Entry 6L53 (electron microscopy, 3.63 A resolution); this record covers chain A.

# Chain A
Molecule: Serine/threonine-protein kinase SMG1
Source organism: Homo sapiens
Notes: EC 2.7.11.1
UniProtKB: Q96Q15 (SMG1_HUMAN); numbering as in UniProt (aligned over 1-3661)
Chain sequence (3661 residues; each row starts with the number of its first residue):
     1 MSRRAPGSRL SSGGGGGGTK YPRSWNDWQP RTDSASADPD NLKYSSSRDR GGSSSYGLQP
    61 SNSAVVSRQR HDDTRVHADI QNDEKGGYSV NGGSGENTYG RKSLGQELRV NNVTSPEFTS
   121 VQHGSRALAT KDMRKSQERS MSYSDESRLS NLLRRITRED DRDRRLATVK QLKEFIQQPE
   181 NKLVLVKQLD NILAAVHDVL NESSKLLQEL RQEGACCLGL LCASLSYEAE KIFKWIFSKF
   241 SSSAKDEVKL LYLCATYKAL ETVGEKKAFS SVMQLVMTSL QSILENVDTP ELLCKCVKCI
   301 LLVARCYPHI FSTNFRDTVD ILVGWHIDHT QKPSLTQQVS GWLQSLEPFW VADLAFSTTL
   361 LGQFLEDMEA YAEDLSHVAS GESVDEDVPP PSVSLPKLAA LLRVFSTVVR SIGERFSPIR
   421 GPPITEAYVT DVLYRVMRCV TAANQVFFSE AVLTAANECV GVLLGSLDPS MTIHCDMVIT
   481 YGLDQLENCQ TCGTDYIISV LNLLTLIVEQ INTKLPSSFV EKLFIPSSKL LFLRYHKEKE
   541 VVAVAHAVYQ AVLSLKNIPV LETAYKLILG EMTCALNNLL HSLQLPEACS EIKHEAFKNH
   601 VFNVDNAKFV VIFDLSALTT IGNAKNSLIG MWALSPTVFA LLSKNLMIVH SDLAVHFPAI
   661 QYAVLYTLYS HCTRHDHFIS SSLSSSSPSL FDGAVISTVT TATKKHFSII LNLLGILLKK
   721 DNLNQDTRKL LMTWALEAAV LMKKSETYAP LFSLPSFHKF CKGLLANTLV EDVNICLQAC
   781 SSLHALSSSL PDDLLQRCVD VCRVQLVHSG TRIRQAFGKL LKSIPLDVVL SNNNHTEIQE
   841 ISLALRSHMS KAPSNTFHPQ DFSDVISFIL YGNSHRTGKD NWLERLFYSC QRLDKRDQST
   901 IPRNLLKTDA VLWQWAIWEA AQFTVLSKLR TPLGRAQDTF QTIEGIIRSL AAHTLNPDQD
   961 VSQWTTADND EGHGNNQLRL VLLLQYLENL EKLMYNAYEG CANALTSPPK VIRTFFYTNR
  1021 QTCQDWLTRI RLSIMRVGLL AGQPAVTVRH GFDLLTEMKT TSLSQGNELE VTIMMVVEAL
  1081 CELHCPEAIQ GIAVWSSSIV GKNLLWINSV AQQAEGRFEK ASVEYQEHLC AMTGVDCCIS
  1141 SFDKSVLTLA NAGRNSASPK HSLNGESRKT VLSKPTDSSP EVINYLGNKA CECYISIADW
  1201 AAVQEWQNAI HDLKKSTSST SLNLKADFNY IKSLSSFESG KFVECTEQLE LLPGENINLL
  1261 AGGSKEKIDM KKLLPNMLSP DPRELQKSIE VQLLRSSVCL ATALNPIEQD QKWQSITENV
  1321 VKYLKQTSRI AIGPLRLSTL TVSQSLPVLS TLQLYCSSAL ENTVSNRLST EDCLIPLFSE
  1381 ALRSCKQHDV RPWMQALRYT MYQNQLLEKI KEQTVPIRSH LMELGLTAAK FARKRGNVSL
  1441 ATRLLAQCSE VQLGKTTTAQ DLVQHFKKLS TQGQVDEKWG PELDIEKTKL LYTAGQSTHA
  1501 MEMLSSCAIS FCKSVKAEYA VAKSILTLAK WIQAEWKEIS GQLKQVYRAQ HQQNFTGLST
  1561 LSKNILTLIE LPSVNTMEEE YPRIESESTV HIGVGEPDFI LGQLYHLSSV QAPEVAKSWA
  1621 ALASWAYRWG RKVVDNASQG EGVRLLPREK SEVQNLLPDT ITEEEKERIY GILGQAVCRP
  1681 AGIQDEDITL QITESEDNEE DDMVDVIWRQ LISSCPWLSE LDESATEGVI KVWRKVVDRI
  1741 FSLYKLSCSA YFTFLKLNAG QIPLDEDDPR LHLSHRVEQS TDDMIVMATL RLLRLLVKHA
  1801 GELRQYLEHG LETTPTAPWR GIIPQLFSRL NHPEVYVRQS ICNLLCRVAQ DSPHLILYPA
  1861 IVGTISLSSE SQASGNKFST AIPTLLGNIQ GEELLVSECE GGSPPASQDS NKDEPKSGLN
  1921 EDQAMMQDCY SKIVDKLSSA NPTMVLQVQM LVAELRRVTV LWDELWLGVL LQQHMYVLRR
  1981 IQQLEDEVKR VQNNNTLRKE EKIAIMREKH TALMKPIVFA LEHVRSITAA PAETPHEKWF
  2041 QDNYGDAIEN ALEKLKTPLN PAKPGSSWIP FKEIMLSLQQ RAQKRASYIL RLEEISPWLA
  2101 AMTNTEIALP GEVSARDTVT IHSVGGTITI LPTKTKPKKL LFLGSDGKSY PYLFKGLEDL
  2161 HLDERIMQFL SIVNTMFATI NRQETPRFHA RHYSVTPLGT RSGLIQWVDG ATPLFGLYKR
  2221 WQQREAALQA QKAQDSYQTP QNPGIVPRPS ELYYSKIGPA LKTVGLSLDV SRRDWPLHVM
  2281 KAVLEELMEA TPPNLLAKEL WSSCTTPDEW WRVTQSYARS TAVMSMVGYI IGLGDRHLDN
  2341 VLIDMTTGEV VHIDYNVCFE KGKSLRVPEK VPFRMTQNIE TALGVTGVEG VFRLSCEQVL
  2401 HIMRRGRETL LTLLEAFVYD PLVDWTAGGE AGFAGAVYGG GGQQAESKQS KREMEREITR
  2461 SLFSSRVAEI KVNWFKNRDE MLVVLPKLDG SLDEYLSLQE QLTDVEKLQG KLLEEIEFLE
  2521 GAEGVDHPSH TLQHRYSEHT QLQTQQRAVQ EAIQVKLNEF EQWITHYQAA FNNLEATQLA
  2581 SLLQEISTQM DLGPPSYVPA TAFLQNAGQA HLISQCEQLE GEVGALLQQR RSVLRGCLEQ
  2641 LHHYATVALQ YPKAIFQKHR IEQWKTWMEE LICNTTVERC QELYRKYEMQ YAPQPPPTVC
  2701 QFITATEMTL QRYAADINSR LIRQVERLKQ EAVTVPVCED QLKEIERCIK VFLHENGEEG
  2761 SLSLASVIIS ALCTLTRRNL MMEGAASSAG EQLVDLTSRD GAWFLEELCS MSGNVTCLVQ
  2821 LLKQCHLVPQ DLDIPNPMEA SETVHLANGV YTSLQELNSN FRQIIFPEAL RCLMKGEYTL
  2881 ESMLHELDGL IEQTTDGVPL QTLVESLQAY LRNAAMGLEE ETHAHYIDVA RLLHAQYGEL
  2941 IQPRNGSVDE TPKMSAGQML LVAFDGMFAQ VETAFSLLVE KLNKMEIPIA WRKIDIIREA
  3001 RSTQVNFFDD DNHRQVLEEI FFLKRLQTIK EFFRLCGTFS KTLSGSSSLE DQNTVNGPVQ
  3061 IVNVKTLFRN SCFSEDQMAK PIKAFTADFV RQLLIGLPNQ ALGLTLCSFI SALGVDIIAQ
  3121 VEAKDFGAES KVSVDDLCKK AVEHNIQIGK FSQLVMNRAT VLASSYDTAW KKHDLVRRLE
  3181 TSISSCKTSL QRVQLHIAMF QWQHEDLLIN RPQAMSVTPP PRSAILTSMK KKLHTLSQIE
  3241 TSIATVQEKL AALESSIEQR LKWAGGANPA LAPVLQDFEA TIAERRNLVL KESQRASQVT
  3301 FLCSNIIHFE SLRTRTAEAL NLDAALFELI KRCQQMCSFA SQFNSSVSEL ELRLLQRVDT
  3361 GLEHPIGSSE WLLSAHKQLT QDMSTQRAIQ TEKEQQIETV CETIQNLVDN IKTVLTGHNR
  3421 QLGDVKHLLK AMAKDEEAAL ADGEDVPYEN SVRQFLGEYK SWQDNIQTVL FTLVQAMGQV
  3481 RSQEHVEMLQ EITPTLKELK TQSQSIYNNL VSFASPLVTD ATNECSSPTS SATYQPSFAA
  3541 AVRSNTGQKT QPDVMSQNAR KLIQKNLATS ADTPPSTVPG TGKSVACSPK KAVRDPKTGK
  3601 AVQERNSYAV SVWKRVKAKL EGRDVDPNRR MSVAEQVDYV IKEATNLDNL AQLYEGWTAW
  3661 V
Disordered / not traced: 1-35, 45-60, 75-76, 514-540, 583-595, 678-711, 753-758, 775-800, 950-969, 1003-1008, 1055-1068, 1142-1181, 1216-1279, 1371-1395, 1540-1581, 1613-1615, 1678-1699, 1716-1725, 1761-1783, 1867-1925, 1992-2007, 2031-2036, 2060-2066, 2114-2118, 2146-2148, 2233-2244, 2261-2271, 2427-3605
UniProt features mapped onto this chain:
  - region: Ile-2130 to Lys-2136 (G-loop), Gly-2332 to Asn-2340 (Catalytic loop), His-2352 to Thr-2376 (Activation loop)
  - modified residue: Lys-173 (N6-acetyllysine), Thr-3550 (Phosphothreonine), Ser-3556 (Phosphoserine), Ser-3570 (Phosphoserine), Thr-3573 (Phosphothreonine), Thr-3577 (Phosphothreonine)
  - natural variant: Ser-2171 (S2171C: In a breast pleomorphic lobular carcinoma sample), Ile-3239 (I3239T: In a breast infiltrating ductal carcinoma sample), Lys-3583 (K3583Q: In a breast infiltrating ductal carcinoma sample)
  - mutagenesis: Asp-2335 (D2335A: Loss of function)

# Overview
UniProt lists one mutagenesis site.
Chain A is Serine/threonine-protein kinase SMG1 (Homo sapiens); the structure, Structure of SMG1, was
determined by electron microscopy (same publication as 6L54).
